PDB entry 5WF7 | X-ray diffraction, 2.50 A resolution | chains A and B

[Chain A]
Protein: Polycomb Protein EED
From: Chaetomium thermophilum (strain DSM 1495 / CBS 144.50 / IMI 039719)
UniProt: G0S8H7 (G0S8H7_CHATD); residue numbers follow UniProt; this construct covers 1-565
Chain sequence (605 residues; row label = number of the first residue in the row; numbers below 1 keep their minus sign (Met-39 is residue -39)):
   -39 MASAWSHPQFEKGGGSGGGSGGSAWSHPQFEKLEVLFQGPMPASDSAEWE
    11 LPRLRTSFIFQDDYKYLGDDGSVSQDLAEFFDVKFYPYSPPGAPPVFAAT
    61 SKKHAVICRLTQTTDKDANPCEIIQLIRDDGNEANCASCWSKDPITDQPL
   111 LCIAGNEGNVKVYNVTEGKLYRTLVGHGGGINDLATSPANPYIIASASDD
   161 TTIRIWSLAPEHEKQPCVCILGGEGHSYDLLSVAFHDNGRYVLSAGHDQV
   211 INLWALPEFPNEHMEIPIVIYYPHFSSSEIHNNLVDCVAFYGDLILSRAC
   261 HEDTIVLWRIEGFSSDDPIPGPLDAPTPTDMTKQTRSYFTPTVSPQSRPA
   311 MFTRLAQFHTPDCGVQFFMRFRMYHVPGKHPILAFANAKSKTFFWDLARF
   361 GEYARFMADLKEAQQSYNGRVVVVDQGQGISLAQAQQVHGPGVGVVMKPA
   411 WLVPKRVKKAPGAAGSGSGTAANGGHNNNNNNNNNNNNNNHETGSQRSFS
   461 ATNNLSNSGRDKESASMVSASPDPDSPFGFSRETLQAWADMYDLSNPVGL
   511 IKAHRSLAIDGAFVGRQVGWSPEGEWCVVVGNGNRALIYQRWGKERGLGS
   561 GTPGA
Not modelled in the structure: -39 to 7, 26-37, 302-306, 400-403, 415-488, 556-565
Differences from the reference sequence: initiating methionine (-39); expression tag (-38 to 0)

[Chain B]
Protein: Histone-lysine-N-methyltransferase EZH2, Polycomb protein SUZ12 chimera
From: Chaetomium thermophilum (strain DSM 1495 / CBS 144.50 / IMI 039719)
UniProt: chimeric construct of G0SDW4, G0RYC6: residues 191-2523 from G0SDW4 (G0SDW4_CHATD) positions 191-950 (offset varies); residues 2530-2691 from G0RYC6 positions 530-691 (UniProt number = residue number - 2000)
Chain sequence (937 residues; numbered 182 to 2691; 1573 numbers in that range are skipped by the numbering (no residue carries them; nothing is unmodelled there); the number before each row is that of its first residue):
   182 SNHHHHHHATPKNTEWTVDKIASALSVLAEEVPQNHSRLVNFLLEETEKR
   232 APQPRHLSKTDPFAHMKSKAIDANRPRPEGVPTMDVKFKQHSGEYGKSRN
   282 SGRRFQYPVVCIKPDREPVPPYRFHHAEIRKNILALNSQLNFVPHLRDVD
   332 PNSAEEQKYSAWLMDLENLDSKSGFKIQPRSQKIAKRAQAEYAATLAPYL
   382 EPWLRKLNIEGCTKSNLIRFMASQPESDDSMTPQQKSNLLDTYSDDMGSP
   432 QAVRNASMFTEAWDRVFNDQSKLRRVALRDILMLDKNVEPIFDNKRAKDA
   482 PGSQKPPDEALMQKVIDALGSYTTLGCLICFSHDCEHGEIERDNQKRCFS
   532 LEEIGGLMPSLRRKWAAQIEQRQKTEGGSANAPPAHPPCRNECYRIHGTG
   582 DPNQQVPPWSENEVGTLEWMFATIGYSQTLRPECFVGAILGRPCWDVHRK
   632 LQELDLRLPPVEPRTIPKQKSLPWYDRRKKQLMSDWADATITHEHAVREL
   682 FAPCHHDGPCTAANGCPCASAGTHPVLCERFCLCTAEECPLKFTGCACHS
   732 SGKTCLQRQREGRPCICVQLNRECDPTLCKGCGARERADPENAYDEVLHS
   782 TGCQNVALQRGAAKAVVLGKSQLEACGYGLFAAEDIEEGEFVIEYTGELI
   832 SHDEGVRREHRRGDVFDEENKVSYLFTLLEQEGIWVDAAIYGNLSRYINH
   882 ATDGNIMPKIMYVNHEWRIKFTAIKDIKAGEELFFNYGDNFPNLTKKLVE
  2505 RNEQSGAETTPQQPKRANGLVPRGSEVMLPGRGVPKKPLRRPKRRPLLVP
  2555 KTTQPLFDPLSKVQLLPGQPLPQHPIDDSWLLLKHRDNLQDFIDLRPEEK
  2605 EFLQEWDAFILRRHISSEQYLPRYFLRFVREKADWLVSKRSRGEEFSKLV
  2655 ATLLARRVLPERVVIEATQVLNDARGRLREQGGVIEG
Not modelled in the structure: 182-196, 255-258, 326-359, 405-426, 429, 480-490, 553-566, 580-587, 638-639, 644-646, 741-742, 847-850, 2505-2549, 2685-2691
Differences from the reference sequence: expression tag (182-190); linker (2524-2529)
UniProt features mapped onto this chain:
  - region: Val221 to Lys250 (EBD domain), Pro301 to Gln320 (SAL domain), Leu321 to Pro360 (SRM domain)
  - binding site (Zn(2+)): Cys508, Cys511, Cys516, His518, Cys570, Cys574, Cys615, Cys625, Cys685, His687, Cys691, Cys697, Cys699, Cys709, Cys713, Cys715, Cys720, Cys727, Cys729, Cys736 and 6 more in UniProt
  - binding site (S-adenosyl-L-homocysteine): Tyr809, Lys852, Ser854, Tyr855, His881, Lys927
  - binding site (S-adenosyl-L-methionine): Tyr809, Lys852, Ser854, Tyr855, Asn880, His881, Thr926
Bound ions: Zn2+ site 1: Cys508, Cys511, Cys516, His518; Zn2+ site 2: Cys570, Cys574, Cys615, Cys625; Zn2+ site 3: Cys685, His687, Cys691, Cys697; Zn2+ site 4: Cys685, Cys699, Cys709, Cys713; Zn2+ site 5: Cys691, Cys709, Cys715, Cys720; Zn2+ site 6: Cys727, Cys748, Cys755, Cys760; Zn2+ site 7: Cys727, Cys729, Cys736, Cys746; Zn2+ site 8: Cys736, Cys755, Cys763, Cys784
Ligand contacts: A9G (1-[(2S)-butan-2-yl]-N-[(4,6-dimethyl-2-oxo-1,2-dihydropyridin-3-yl)methyl]-3-methyl-6-[6-(piperazin-1-yl)pyridin-3-yl]-1H-indole-4-carboxamide): Pro302, Tyr303, Arg304, Phe305, His307, Gly808, Tyr809, Arg843, Val853, Ala870, Arg877, Tyr878, Ile879, Asn880, Tyr918
What the authors report for this chain:
  - binding site for A9G: Pro302, Arg304, Phe305, His307, Tyr809, Tyr878
  - conformationally variable residues (side-chain flip): Arg304
  - contacts within the chain: Arg304-His307 (hydrogen bond)

[Interface between chain A and chain B]
Pairs across the interface (216; chain A residue first):
  Arg13(A) - Glu275(B)  hydrogen bond (side chain-backbone)
  Leu14(A) - His272(B)
  Leu14(A) - Gly277(B)
  Arg15(A) - Gln271(B)  hydrogen bond
  Arg15(A) - His272(B)  hydrogen bond (backbone-backbone)
  Thr16(A) - Lys270(B)
  Thr16(A) - Gln271(B)  hydrogen bond
  Thr16(A) - His272(B)
  Ser17(A) - Phe269(B)
  Ser17(A) - Lys270(B)  hydrogen bond (backbone-backbone)
  Ser17(A) - His272(B)  hydrogen bond
  Phe18(A) - Val267(B)  hydrophobic
  Phe18(A) - Lys268(B)
  Phe18(A) - Phe269(B)  hydrophobic
  Ile19(A) - Val267(B)
  Ile19(A) - Lys268(B)  hydrogen bond (backbone-backbone)
  Phe20(A) - Met265(B)  hydrophobic
  Phe20(A) - Asp266(B)
  Phe20(A) - Val267(B)  hydrophobic
  Gln21(A) - Met265(B)
  Gln21(A) - Asp266(B)  hydrogen bond (side chain-backbone)
  Asp23(A) - Met265(B)
  Tyr46(A) - Pro243(B)  hydrophobic
  Tyr46(A) - Phe244(B)  hydrophobic
  Pro47(A) - Leu238(B)
  Tyr48(A) - Arg236(B)
  Tyr48(A) - His237(B)
  Tyr48(A) - Leu238(B)
  Tyr48(A) - Ser239(B)  hydrogen bond (backbone-backbone)
  Ser49(A) - Leu238(B)
  Ser49(A) - Asp242(B)
  Ser49(A) - Pro243(B)
  Pro50(A) - Ser239(B)
  Pro50(A) - Thr241(B)
  Pro50(A) - Asp242(B)
  Pro51(A) - Leu238(B)
  Pro54(A) - Asp242(B)
  Val56(A) - Phe244(B)  hydrophobic
  His64(A) - Met265(B)
  His64(A) - Val290(B)
  Arg69(A) - Phe244(B)  hydrogen bond (side chain-backbone)
  Arg69(A) - Met247(B)  hydrogen bond (side chain-backbone)
  Lys76(A) - Gln271(B)
  Lys76(A) - Ser273(B)
  Lys76(A) - Arg280(B)
  Asp77(A) - Gln271(B)
  Asp77(A) - Arg280(B)  salt bridge
  Asp77(A) - Asn281(B)  hydrogen bond
  Ala78(A) - Gln271(B)
  Asn79(A) - Phe269(B)
  Asn79(A) - Gln271(B)  hydrogen bond
  Pro80(A) - Gln271(B)
  Cys81(A) - Phe269(B)  hydrophobic
  Glu82(A) - Ser249(B)  hydrogen bond (side chain-backbone)
  Ile83(A) - Ser249(B)
  Ile83(A) - Lys250(B)  hydrogen bond (backbone-backbone)
  Ile83(A) - Val267(B)  hydrophobic
  Ile83(A) - Phe269(B)  hydrophobic
  Ile83(A) - Tyr288(B)  hydrophobic
  Ile84(A) - Met247(B)
  Ile84(A) - Lys248(B)
  Ile84(A) - Lys250(B)
  Gln85(A) - Met247(B)
  Gln85(A) - Lys250(B)  hydrogen bond
  Gln85(A) - Val291(B)
  Leu86(A) - Tyr288(B)  hydrophobic
  Leu86(A) - Pro289(B)
  Leu86(A) - Val290(B)
  Leu86(A) - Val291(B)  hydrogen bond (backbone-backbone)
  Ile87(A) - Val291(B)
  Ile87(A) - Ile293(B)  hydrophobic
  Arg88(A) - Pro263(B)
  Arg88(A) - Met265(B)  hydrogen bond
  Arg88(A) - Val290(B)
  Arg88(A) - Val291(B)  hydrogen bond (backbone-backbone)
  Arg88(A) - Cys292(B)
  Arg88(A) - Ile293(B)  hydrogen bond (backbone-backbone)
  Asp89(A) - Ile293(B)
  Asp90(A) - Cys292(B)
  Asp90(A) - Ile293(B)  hydrogen bond (backbone-backbone)
  Asp90(A) - Lys294(B)  salt bridge
  Lys102(A) - His237(B)  hydrogen bond (side chain-backbone)
  Asp107(A) - Ser239(B)  hydrogen bond
  Pro109(A) - Pro243(B)
  Pro109(A) - Phe244(B)  hydrophobic
  Glu117(A) - Pro299(B)
  Asn119(A) - Arg297(B)
  Asn119(A) - Glu298(B)
  Asn119(A) - Pro299(B)
  Tyr123(A) - Ile293(B)  hydrophobic
  Val125(A) - Phe244(B)  hydrophobic
  Thr126(A) - Pro243(B)
  Thr126(A) - Met247(B)
  Gly128(A) - Val291(B)
  Gly128(A) - Ile293(B)
  Lys129(A) - Ile293(B)
  Leu130(A) - Ile293(B)
  Leu130(A) - Lys294(B)
  Leu130(A) - Pro295(B)  hydrophobic
  Leu130(A) - Asp296(B)
  Arg132(A) - Arg297(B)
  Thr133(A) - Pro295(B)
  Thr133(A) - Asp296(B)  hydrogen bond
  Val135(A) - Arg297(B)
  Val135(A) - Glu298(B)
  Val135(A) - Val300(B)  hydrophobic
  Gly136(A) - Val300(B)
  Gly136(A) - Tyr303(B)  hydrogen bond (backbone-side chain)
  His137(A) - Val300(B)
  His137(A) - Tyr303(B)
  Gly138(A) - Pro302(B)
  Gly138(A) - Tyr303(B)  hydrogen bond (backbone-backbone)
  Gly138(A) - Arg304(B)  hydrogen bond (backbone-side chain)
  Gly139(A) - Arg304(B)
  Pro148(A) - Arg236(B)
  Pro148(A) - His237(B)
  Ala149(A) - Arg236(B)
  Ala149(A) - His237(B)  hydrogen bond (backbone-side chain)
  Asn150(A) - His237(B)
  Pro151(A) - His237(B)
  Asp159(A) - Arg304(B)  hydrogen bond (backbone-side chain)
  Asp160(A) - Tyr303(B)  hydrogen bond
  Asp160(A) - Arg304(B)
  Asp160(A) - Phe305(B)  hydrogen bond (backbone-backbone)
  Thr161(A) - Phe305(B)
  Thr162(A) - Phe305(B)
  Thr162(A) - His306(B)
  Arg164(A) - Tyr303(B)
  Arg164(A) - Ser2565(B)  hydrogen bond (side chain-backbone)
  Gln175(A) - Val2567(B)
  Ile180(A) - His306(B)
  Gly182(A) - His306(B)
  Gly183(A) - Tyr872(B)
  Glu184(A) - Glu829(B)
  Glu184(A) - Tyr872(B)
  Ser187(A) - Phe305(B)
  Tyr188(A) - Phe323(B)  hydrophobic
  Asp197(A) - Pro233(B)
  Asp197(A) - Arg236(B)  salt bridge
  His207(A) - Phe323(B)
  Gln209(A) - Lys364(B)
  Glu225(A) - His2578(B)
  Ile226(A) - Leu2564(B)  hydrophobic
  Ile226(A) - His2578(B)
  Pro227(A) - Ser2565(B)
  Val229(A) - His306(B)
  Tyr231(A) - Ala308(B)  hydrophobic
  Tyr231(A) - Asp2581(B)  hydrogen bond
  Tyr231(A) - Trp2584(B)
  Tyr232(A) - Trp2584(B)  hydrogen bond (side chain-backbone)
  Tyr232(A) - Leu2587(B)  hydrophobic
  Tyr232(A) - Lys2588(B)
  Ser238(A) - Asn322(B)
  Ser238(A) - Arg368(B)  hydrogen bond (backbone-side chain)
  Glu239(A) - Arg368(B)
  His241(A) - Arg368(B)  hydrogen bond (backbone-side chain)
  Asn242(A) - Arg361(B)  hydrogen bond (backbone-side chain)
  Asn242(A) - Ile365(B)
  Asn242(A) - Arg368(B)  hydrogen bond
  Asn243(A) - Arg361(B)  hydrogen bond
  Tyr251(A) - Thr228(B)
  Leu254(A) - Thr228(B)
  Arg269(A) - Leu224(B)
  Leu283(A) - Ser2583(B)
  Leu283(A) - Leu2587(B)
  Ala285(A) - Leu2587(B)
  Thr287(A) - Leu2587(B)
  Thr287(A) - Lys2588(B)
  Thr287(A) - Asp2591(B)  hydrogen bond
  Pro288(A) - Lys2588(B)  hydrogen bond (backbone-side chain)
  Thr289(A) - Leu317(B)
  Thr289(A) - Asp2591(B)
  Thr289(A) - Asn2592(B)
  Thr289(A) - Asp2595(B)  hydrogen bond
  Met291(A) - Leu317(B)  hydrophobic
  Met291(A) - Asn318(B)
  Met291(A) - Ser319(B)
  Met291(A) - Asn525(B)
  Thr292(A) - Gln320(B)
  Gln294(A) - Gln320(B)
  Gln294(A) - Arg368(B)  hydrogen bond
  Ser307(A) - Ala378(B)
  Ser307(A) - Leu465(B)
  Ser307(A) - Lys467(B)
  Arg308(A) - Leu465(B)  hydrogen bond (backbone-backbone)
  Arg308(A) - Glu470(B)  salt bridge
  Ala310(A) - Ala375(B)  hydrophobic
  Phe312(A) - Glu372(B)
  Arg314(A) - His217(B)
  Arg314(A) - Glu372(B)  salt bridge
  Leu315(A) - His217(B)  hydrogen bond (backbone-side chain)
  Leu315(A) - Val221(B)
  His335(A) - Thr228(B)  hydrogen bond (side chain-backbone)
  His335(A) - Glu229(B)
  His335(A) - Ala232(B)
  His335(A) - Pro233(B)
  Val336(A) - Ala232(B)
  Pro337(A) - Ala232(B)
  Pro337(A) - Pro233(B)
  Pro337(A) - Gln234(B)
  Pro341(A) - Glu229(B)
  Phe360(A) - Asn222(B)
  Phe360(A) - Leu225(B)  hydrophobic
  Gly361(A) - Asn222(B)  hydrogen bond (backbone-side chain)
  Ala364(A) - Asn222(B)
  Arg365(A) - Glu226(B)  salt bridge
  Leu504(A) - His217(B)
  Leu504(A) - Ser218(B)
  Leu504(A) - Val221(B)  hydrophobic
  Leu504(A) - Asn222(B)
  Leu504(A) - Leu225(B)  hydrophobic
  Ser505(A) - Pro214(B)
  Ser505(A) - His217(B)
  Ser505(A) - Ser218(B)
  Pro507(A) - His217(B)
  Val508(A) - Arg455(B)
Interface residues without a listed pair, chain A (126 interface residues in all): Ala53, Gly91, Trp100, Lys121, Asp208, Gly252, Leu267, Pro282, Lys339, His340, Leu357, Ala358, Asp503, Asn506
Interface residues without a listed pair, chain B (103 interface residues in all): Leu220, Lys240, Ala245, His246, Thr264, Gly274, Pro301, Pro325, Asp466, Lys476, Asp2562, Lys2566, Arg2590

[Overview]
Chain A and chain B form an interface of 126 and 103 residues respectively, with 47 hydrogen bonds and 6 salt
bridges. Among the polar pairs are Asp77(A)-Arg280(B), Asp90(A)-Lys294(B) and Asp197(A)-Arg236(B). Chain B
binds compound A9G. The paper reports a binding site for A9G at Pro302(B), Arg304(B) and Phe305(B) among
others; conformational variability at Arg304(B).
Chain A is Polycomb Protein EED and chain B is Histone-lysine-N-methyltransferase EZH2, Polycomb protein SUZ12
chimera, both from Chaetomium thermophilum (strain DSM 1495 / CBS 144.50 / IMI 039719); the structure,
Chaetomium thermophilum Polycomb Repressive Complex 2 bound to GSK126, was determined by X-ray diffraction
(same publication as 5WFC, 5WFD and 5WG6).
